Entry 5XF5 (X-ray diffraction, 2.82 A resolution); this record covers chains B and J of the 10 polymer chains in the assembly.

== Chain B ==
Protein: Histone H4
Source organism: Homo sapiens
UniProt: P62805 (H4_HUMAN); residues 0-102 here correspond to UniProt positions 1-103 (UniProt number = residue number + 1)
Chain sequence (103 residues; row label = number of the first residue in the row; numbering starts at 0):
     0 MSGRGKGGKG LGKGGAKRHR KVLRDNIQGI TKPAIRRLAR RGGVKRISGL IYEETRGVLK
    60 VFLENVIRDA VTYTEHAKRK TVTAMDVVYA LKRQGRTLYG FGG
Unresolved in the structure: 0-20
Swiss-Prot annotation at these positions:
  - DNA-binding region: Lys16 to Lys20
  - modified residue: Ser1 (N-acetylserine), Arg3 (Asymmetric dimethylarginine), Lys5 (N6-(2-hydroxyisobutyryl)lysine), Lys8 (N6-(2-hydroxyisobutyryl)lysine), Lys12 (N6-(2-hydroxyisobutyryl)lysine), Lys16 (N6-(2-hydroxyisobutyryl)lysine), Lys20 (N6,N6,N6-trimethyllysine), Lys31 (N6-(2-hydroxyisobutyryl)lysine), Lys44 (N6-(2-hydroxyisobutyryl)lysine), Ser47 (Phosphoserine), Tyr51 (Phosphotyrosine), Lys59 (N6-(2-hydroxyisobutyryl)lysine), Lys77 (N6-(2-hydroxyisobutyryl)lysine), Lys79 (N6-(2-hydroxyisobutyryl)lysine), Thr80 (Phosphothreonine), Tyr88 (Phosphotyrosine), Lys91 (N6-(2-hydroxyisobutyryl)lysine)
  - cross-link (Glycyl lysine isopeptide (Lys-Gly)): Lys12 (interchain with G-Cter in SUMO2), Lys20 (interchain with G-Cter in SUMO2), Lys31 (interchain with G-Cter in SUMO2), Lys59 (interchain with G-Cter in SUMO2), Lys79 (interchain with G-Cter in SUMO2), Lys91 (interchain with G-Cter in SUMO2)

== Chain J ==
Molecule: 145-nt DNA strand
Sequence (145 nucleotides; row label = number of the first residue in the row; numbers below 1 keep their minus sign (DA-72 is residue -72)):
   -72 ATCAATATCC ACCTGCAGAT ACTACCAAAA GTGTATTTGG AAACTGCTCC ATCAAAAGGC
   -12 ATGTTCAGCT GATTCAGCTG AACATGCCTT TTGATGGAGC AGTTTCCAAA TACACTTTTG
    48 GTAGTATCTG CAGGTGGATA TTGAT

== Chain B / chain J interface ==
Residue-residue contacts (12):
  Arg35(B) - DA8(J)  salt bridge to the phosphate
  Arg45(B) - DG7(J)  hydrogen bond to the sugar
  Arg45(B) - DA8(J)  phosphate contact
  Ile46(B) - DG7(J)  sugar contact
  Ile46(B) - DA8(J)  hydrogen bond to the phosphate
  Ser47(B) - DG7(J)  sugar contact
  Gly48(B) - DG7(J)  hydrogen bond to the phosphate
  Arg78(B) - DC27(J)  phosphate contact
  Lys79(B) - DG26(J)  phosphate contact
  Lys79(B) - DC27(J)  hydrogen bond to the phosphate
  Thr80(B) - DG26(J)  sugar contact
  Thr80(B) - DC27(J)  hydrogen bond to the phosphate
Other interface residues (no listed pair), chain B (14 interface residues in all): Val21, Arg23, Arg39, Lys44, Tyr51, Lys77
Other interface residues (no listed pair), chain J (9 interface residues in all): DT6, DA9, DT16, DT17, DA28

== In short ==
14 residues of chain B and 9 residues of chain J are in contact, with 5 hydrogen bonds and 1 salt bridge.
Among the polar pairs are Arg45(B)-DG7(J), Ile46(B)-DA8(J) and Gly48(B)-DG7(J). From UniProt: a DNA-binding
region on chain B.
Chain B is Histone H4 (Homo sapiens) and chain J is a 145-nt DNA strand; the structure, Nucleosome core
particle with an adduct of a binuclear RAPTA (Ru-arene-phosphaadamantane) compound having a
1,2-diphenylethylenediamine linker ..., was determined by X-ray diffraction (same publication as 5XF3, 5XF4
and 5XF6).
